4WZY - chain A; structure by X-ray diffraction, 1.71 A resolution.

# Chain A
Name: Maltokinase
Source organism: Mycobacterium vanbaalenii
Notes: EC 2.7.1.175
UniProt: A1TH50 (MAK_MYCVP); residue numbers follow UniProt; this construct covers 1-441
Sequence (454 residues; row label = number of the first residue in the row):
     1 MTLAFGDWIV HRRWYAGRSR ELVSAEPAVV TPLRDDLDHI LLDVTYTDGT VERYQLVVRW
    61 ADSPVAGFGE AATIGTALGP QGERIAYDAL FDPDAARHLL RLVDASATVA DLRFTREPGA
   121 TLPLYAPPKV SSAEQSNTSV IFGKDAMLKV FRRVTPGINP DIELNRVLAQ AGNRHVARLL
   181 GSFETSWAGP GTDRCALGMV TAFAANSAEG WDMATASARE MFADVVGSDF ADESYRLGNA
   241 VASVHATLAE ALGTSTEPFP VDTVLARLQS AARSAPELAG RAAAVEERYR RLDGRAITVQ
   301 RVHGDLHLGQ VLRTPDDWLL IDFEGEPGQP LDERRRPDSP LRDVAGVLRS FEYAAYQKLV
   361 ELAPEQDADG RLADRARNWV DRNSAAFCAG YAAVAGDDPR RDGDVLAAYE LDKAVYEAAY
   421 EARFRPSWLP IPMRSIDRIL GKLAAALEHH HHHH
Not modelled in the structure: 1, 453-454
Construct notes: expression tag (442-454)
Bound ions: Mg2+: Gln310, Asp322
Small-molecule neighbours: ATP (adenosine-5'-triphosphate): Ala133, Glu134, Met147, Lys149, Ala177, Thr201, Ala202, Phe203, Ala204, Ser207, Glu209, Leu312, Ile321, Asp322
What the authors report for this chain:
  - catalytic residues: Asp305 (proposed by the authors, not directly observed)
  - mutagenesis - K413A, Y416A, Y420A: abolished catalytic activity
  - mutagenesis - S136A, Y416F, Y420F: decreased catalytic activity

# Overview
Ligands of chain A: ATP. Gln310 and Asp322 form the Mg2+ site. From the paper: the catalytic residue Asp305;
K413A, Y416A and Y420A abolish catalytic activity; 6 substitutions were tested in all.
Chain A is Maltokinase (Mycobacterium vanbaalenii); the structure, Structure of mycobacterial maltokinase, the
missing link in the essential GlgE-pathway (ATP complex), was determined by X-ray diffraction (same
publication as 4U94 and 4U98).
